Entry 6ZG3 (X-ray diffraction, 2.80 A resolution); this record covers chains G and H of the 5 polymer chains in the assembly.

[Chain G]
Name: Energy-coupling factor transporter ATP-binding protein EcfA2
Source organism: Lactobacillus delbrueckii subsp. bulgaricus ATCC 11842
Notes: EC 3.6.3.-
UniProt: Q1GBI9 (ECFA2_LACDA); residue numbers follow UniProt; this construct covers 1-287
Sequence (287 residues; row label = number of the first residue in the row):
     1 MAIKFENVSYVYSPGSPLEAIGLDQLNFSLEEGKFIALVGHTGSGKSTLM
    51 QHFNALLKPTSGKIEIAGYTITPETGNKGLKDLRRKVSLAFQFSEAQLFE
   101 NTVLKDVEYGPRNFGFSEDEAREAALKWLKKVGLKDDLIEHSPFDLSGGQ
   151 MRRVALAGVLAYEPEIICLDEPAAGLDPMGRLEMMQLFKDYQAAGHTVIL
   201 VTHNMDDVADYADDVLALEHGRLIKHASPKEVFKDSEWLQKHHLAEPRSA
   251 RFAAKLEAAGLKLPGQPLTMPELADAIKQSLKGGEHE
Not modelled in the structure: 284-287
UniProt features mapped onto this chain:
  - binding site (ATP): Gly40 to Ser47
What the authors report for this chain:
  - catalytic residues: Glu171 (citing earlier work)

[Chain H]
Name: Conserved hypothetical membrane protein
Source organism: Lactobacillus delbrueckii subsp. bulgaricus ATCC 11842
UniProt: Q1GBG0 (Q1GBG0_LACDA); residue numbers follow UniProt; this construct covers 1-207
Sequence (215 residues; each row starts with the number of its first residue):
     1 MYDSEARQKTLNLTVSAVFVAILLLEAFIPNVGYITILPGLPAITTIPLT
    51 VAVFASLRGPKAGAAFGLVWGLTSLLRAYVAPNGLVTILLFQNPLIALLP
   101 RLAAGWAAGLAGQLADKWEKESRKPLAYALSGLLASAVNTLIVILLSDLV
   151 YFIHPQKLALALGAKSGQSLLVILFTALAVNGILEAVFSGLITPLITAPL
   201 KKRLKRRWSHPQFEK
Not modelled in the structure: 208-215
Sequence notes: expression tag (208-215)
What the authors report for this chain:
  - binding site for citric acid: Arg101

[How chain G and chain H interact]
Residue-residue contacts (8; chain G residue first):
  Ser142(G) - Lys202(H)
  Phe144(G) - Pro199(H)  hydrophobic
  Phe144(G) - Lys202(H)
  Phe144(G) - Arg203(H)
  Phe144(G) - Lys205(H)
  Asp145(G) - Lys202(H)  salt bridge
  Leu146(G) - Arg203(H)  hydrogen bond (backbone-side chain)
  Met151(G) - Arg203(H)  hydrogen bond

[Summary]
5 residues of chain G and 4 residues of chain H are in contact, with 2 hydrogen bonds and 1 salt bridge. Polar
pairs include Asp145(G)-Lys202(H), Leu146(G)-Arg203(H) and Met151(G)-Arg203(H). From UniProt: 8 ATP-binding
residues on chain G. From the paper: the catalytic residue Glu171(G); a binding site for citric acid at
Arg101(H).
Chain G is Energy-coupling factor transporter ATP-binding protein EcfA2 and chain H is Conserved hypothetical
membrane protein, both from Lactobacillus delbrueckii subsp. bulgaricus ATCC 11842; the structure, the
structure of ECF PanT transporter in a complex with a nanobody, was determined by X-ray diffraction.
